PDB entry 3E0F | X-ray diffraction, 2.40 A resolution | chain A

Chain A:
Name: Putative Metal-dependent Phosphoesterase
From: Bifidobacterium adolescentis ATCC 15703
Reference sequence: A1A2L3 (A1A2L3_BIFAA); numbering as in UniProt (aligned over 1-300)
Amino-acid sequence (301 residues; numbered 0 to 300; the number before each row is that of its first residue; numbering starts at 0):
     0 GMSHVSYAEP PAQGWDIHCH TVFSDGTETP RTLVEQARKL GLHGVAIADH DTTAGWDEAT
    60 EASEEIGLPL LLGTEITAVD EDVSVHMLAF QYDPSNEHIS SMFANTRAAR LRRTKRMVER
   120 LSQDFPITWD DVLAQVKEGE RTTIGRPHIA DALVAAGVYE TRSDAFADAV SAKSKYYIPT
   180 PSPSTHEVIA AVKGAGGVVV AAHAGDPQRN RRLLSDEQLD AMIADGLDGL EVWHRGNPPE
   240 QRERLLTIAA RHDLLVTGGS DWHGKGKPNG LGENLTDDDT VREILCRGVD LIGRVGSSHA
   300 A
Disordered / not traced: 0-7, 294-300
Sequence notes: expression tag (0)
Modified positions: Mse1 (selenomethionine); Mse86, Mse101, Mse116, Mse221 (selenomethionine; parent Met)
Metal / ion sites: Fe ion site 1: His17, His19, Glu74, Asp260 (together with phosphate ion); Zn2+: Asp24, His49, His262 (together with phosphate ion); Fe ion site 2: Glu74, His85, His202 (together with phosphate ion)

Summary:
The Fe ion site 1 is built by His17, His19, Glu74 and Asp260. The Zn2+ site is built by Asp24, His49 and
His262.
Chain A is Putative Metal-dependent Phosphoesterase (Bifidobacterium adolescentis ATCC 15703); the structure,
Crystal structure of a putative metal-dependent phosphoesterase (bad_1165) from bifidobacterium adolescentis
atcc 15703 at 2.40 A ..., was determined by X-ray diffraction, deposited together with 3O0F.
